Entry 7WBV (electron microscopy, 4.10 A resolution (low resolution: residue-level contacts below are approximate; hydrogen-bond / salt-bridge calls are withheld)); this record covers chains T and e of the 26 polymer chains in the assembly.

Chain T:
Molecule: 198-nt DNA strand
Sequence (198 nucleotides; each row starts with the number of its first residue; numbers below 1 keep their minus sign (DA-72 is residue -72)):
   -72 ATCAGAATCC CGGTGCCGAG GCCGCTCAAT TGGTCGTAGA CAGCTCTAGC ACCGCTTAAA
   -12 CGCACGTACG CGCTGTCCCC CGCGTTTTAA CCGCCAAGGG GATTACACCC AAGACACCAG
    48 GCACGAGACA GAAAAACACA ACGAAAACGG CCACCACCCA AACACACCAA ACACAAGAGC
   108 TAATTGACTG ACGTAAGC
Unresolved in the structure: 87-125

Chain e:
Molecule: Histone H3.3
Organism: Homo sapiens
UniProt: P84243 (H33_HUMAN); residues 0-135 here correspond to UniProt positions 1-136 (UniProt number = residue number + 1)
Amino-acid sequence (139 residues; row label = number of the first residue in the row; numbers below 1 keep their minus sign (Gly-3 is residue -3)):
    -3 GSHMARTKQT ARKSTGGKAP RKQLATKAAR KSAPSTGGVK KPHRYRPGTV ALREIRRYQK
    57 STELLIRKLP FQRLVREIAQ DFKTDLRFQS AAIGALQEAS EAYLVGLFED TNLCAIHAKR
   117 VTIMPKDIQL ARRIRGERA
Unresolved in the structure: -3 to 38
Differences from the reference sequence: expression tag (-3 to -1)
Curated features (UniProtKB/Swiss-Prot):
  - site: Ser31 (Interaction with ZMYND11)
  - modified residue: Arg2 (Asymmetric dimethylarginine), Thr3 (Phosphothreonine), Lys4 (Allysine), Gln5 (5-glutamyl dopamine), Thr6 (Phosphothreonine), Arg8 (Citrulline), Lys9 (N6,N6,N6-trimethyllysine), Ser10 (ADP-ribosylserine), Thr11 (Phosphothreonine), Lys14 (N6-(2-hydroxyisobutyryl)lysine), Arg17 (Asymmetric dimethylarginine), Lys18 (N6-(2-hydroxyisobutyryl)lysine), Lys23 (N6-(2-hydroxyisobutyryl)lysine), Arg26 (Citrulline), Lys27 (N6,N6,N6-trimethyllysine), Ser28 (ADP-ribosylserine), Ser31 (Phosphoserine), Lys36 (N6,N6,N6-trimethyllysine), Lys37 (N6-methyllysine), Tyr41 (Phosphotyrosine) and 9 more in UniProt
  - lipidation: Lys18 (N6-decanoyllysine)

Chain T / chain e interface:
Pairs across the interface (25):
  DA-67(T) - His39(e)
  DA-67(T) - Tyr41(e)
  DA-66(T) - Tyr41(e)
  DA-66(T) - Arg49(e)
  DT-65(T) - Arg49(e)
  DT-65(T) - Arg53(e)
  DC8(T) - Arg40(e)
  DG9(T) - Arg40(e)
  DG9(T) - Pro43(e)
  DG9(T) - Gly44(e)
  DG9(T) - Thr45(e)
  DG9(T) - Val46(e)
  DG9(T) - Ala47(e)
  DC10(T) - Arg40(e)
  DC10(T) - Tyr41(e)
  DC10(T) - Val46(e)
  DA17(T) - Arg63(e)
  DA17(T) - Leu65(e)
  DA17(T) - Pro66(e)
  DA17(T) - Arg69(e)
  DC18(T) - Arg63(e)
  DC18(T) - Lys64(e)
  DC18(T) - Leu65(e)
  DG26(T) - Arg83(e)
  DG27(T) - Arg83(e)
Interface residues without a listed pair, chain T (11 interface residues in all): DC7
Interface residues without a listed pair, chain e (18 interface residues in all): Arg42, Thr118

In short:
11 residues of chain T face 18 of chain e across their interface.
Here chain T is a 198-nt DNA strand and chain e is Histone H3.3 (Homo sapiens). Entry 7WBV (RNA polymerase II
elongation complex bound with Elf1 and Spt4/5, stalled at SHL(-4) of the nucleosome) was determined by
electron microscopy together with 7WBW, 7WBX and 8HE5 from the same study.
